PDB entry 8ID9 | electron microscopy, 3.00 A resolution | chains B and Y of the 5 polymer chains in the assembly

Chain B:
Protein: Guanine nucleotide-binding protein G(I)/G(S)/G(T) subunit beta-1
From: Homo sapiens
Reference sequence: P62873 (GBB1_HUMAN); residues 2-340 here = UniProt positions 2-340
Sequence (339 residues; numbered 2 to 340; the number before each row is that of its first residue):
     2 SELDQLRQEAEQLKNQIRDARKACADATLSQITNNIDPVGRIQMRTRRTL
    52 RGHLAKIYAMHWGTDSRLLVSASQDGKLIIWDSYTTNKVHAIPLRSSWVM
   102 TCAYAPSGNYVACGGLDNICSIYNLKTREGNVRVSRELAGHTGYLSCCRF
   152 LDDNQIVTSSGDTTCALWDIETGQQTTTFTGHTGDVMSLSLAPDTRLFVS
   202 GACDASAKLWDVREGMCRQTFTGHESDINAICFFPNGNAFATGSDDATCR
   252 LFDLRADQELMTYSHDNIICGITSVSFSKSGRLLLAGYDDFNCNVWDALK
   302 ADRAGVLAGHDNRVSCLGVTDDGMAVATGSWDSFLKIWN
Disordered / not traced: 2-6
Curated features (UniProtKB/Swiss-Prot):
  - modified residue: Ser2 (N-acetylserine), His266 (Phosphohistidine)

Chain Y:
Protein: Guanine nucleotide-binding protein G(I)/G(S)/G(O) subunit gamma-2
From: Homo sapiens
Reference sequence: P59768 (GBG2_HUMAN); residues 1-71 here = UniProt positions 1-71
Sequence (71 residues; numbered 1 to 71; the number before each row is that of its first residue):
     1 MASNNTASIAQARKLVEQLKMEANIDRIKVSKAAADLMAYCEAHAKEDPL
    51 LTPVPASENPFREKKFFCAIL
Disordered / not traced: 1-7, 63-71
Curated features (UniProtKB/Swiss-Prot):
  - modified residue: Ala2 (N-acetylalanine), Cys68 (Cysteine methyl ester)
  - lipidation: Cys68 (S-geranylgeranyl cysteine)

Interface between chain B and chain Y:
Contacting residue pairs (57; chain B residue first):
  Ala11(B) - Val16(Y)  hydrophobic
  Leu14(B) - Leu19(Y)  hydrophobic
  Gln17(B) - Ala23(Y)
  Ile18(B) - Ala23(Y)  hydrophobic
  Ile18(B) - Arg27(Y)
  Cys25(B) - Arg27(Y)
  Cys25(B) - Ile28(Y)
  Cys25(B) - Val30(Y)  hydrogen bond (backbone-backbone)
  Ala26(B) - Val30(Y)  hydrophobic
  Asp27(B) - Ser31(Y)  hydrogen bond
  Ala28(B) - Val30(Y)
  Leu30(B) - Leu37(Y)  hydrophobic
  Thr34(B) - Met38(Y)
  Ile37(B) - Glu42(Y)
  Val40(B) - Leu51(Y)  hydrophobic
  Arg48(B) - Phe61(Y)  hydrogen bond (side chain-backbone)
  Arg49(B) - Pro60(Y)  hydrogen bond (side chain-backbone)
  Arg49(B) - Phe61(Y)
  Arg49(B) - Arg62(Y)  hydrogen bond (side chain-backbone)
  Ser84(B) - Phe61(Y)
  Tyr85(B) - Pro60(Y)
  Tyr85(B) - Phe61(Y)  hydrophobic
  Arg219(B) - Glu22(Y)
  Gln220(B) - Glu22(Y)
  Gln220(B) - Ile25(Y)
  Thr221(B) - Glu22(Y)  hydrogen bond (backbone-side chain)
  Phe235(B) - Leu37(Y)  hydrophobic
  Phe235(B) - Tyr40(Y)  hydrophobic
  Phe235(B) - Cys41(Y)  hydrophobic
  Pro236(B) - Tyr40(Y)
  Asn237(B) - Tyr40(Y)
  Leu252(B) - Leu37(Y)  hydrophobic
  Arg256(B) - Ile28(Y)
  Ala257(B) - Arg27(Y)
  Asp258(B) - Arg27(Y)  salt bridge
  Leu261(B) - Val30(Y)  hydrophobic
  Ser279(B) - Asp48(Y)  hydrogen bond
  Lys280(B) - Tyr40(Y)
  Lys280(B) - Glu47(Y)
  Ser281(B) - Tyr40(Y)
  Ser281(B) - Cys41(Y)  hydrogen bond (backbone-side chain)
  Ser281(B) - His44(Y)
  Ser281(B) - Asp48(Y)  hydrogen bond
  Gly282(B) - Cys41(Y)
  Arg283(B) - Cys41(Y)  hydrogen bond (backbone-side chain)
  Leu284(B) - Leu50(Y)  hydrophobic
  Leu300(B) - Cys41(Y)  hydrophobic
  Asp323(B) - Pro49(Y)
  Gly324(B) - Pro49(Y)
  Gly324(B) - Leu50(Y)
  Met325(B) - Pro49(Y)  hydrophobic
  Met325(B) - Pro60(Y)
  Ala326(B) - Phe61(Y)  hydrophobic
  Val327(B) - Leu50(Y)  hydrophobic
  Ile338(B) - Phe61(Y)  hydrophobic
  Asn340(B) - Asn59(Y)  hydrogen bond
  Asn340(B) - Phe61(Y)
Also at the interface, not in a pair above, chain B (47 interface residues in all): Lys15, Arg22, Ile33, Ile43, Ala240, Gln259
Also at the interface, not in a pair above, chain Y (29 interface residues in all): Lys20, Lys29, Ala33, Ala34, Ala45

Overview:
The interface between chain B and chain Y involves 47 residues on one side and 29 on the other, with 11
hydrogen bonds and 1 salt bridge. Polar contacts include Asp258(B)-Arg27(Y), Asp27(B)-Ser31(Y) and
Arg48(B)-Phe61(Y).
Chain B is Guanine nucleotide-binding protein G(I)/G(S)/G(T) subunit beta-1 and chain Y is Guanine
nucleotide-binding protein G(I)/G(S)/G(O) subunit gamma-2, both from Homo sapiens; the structure, Cryo-EM
structure of the eicosapentaenoic acid bound GPR120-Gi complex, was determined by electron microscopy (same
publication as 8ID3, 8ID4, 8ID6, 8ID8 and 8G59).
